PDB entry 6GYS | electron microscopy, 4.40 A resolution (low resolution: residue-level contacts below are approximate; hydrogen-bond / salt-bridge calls are withheld) | chains H and K of the 12 polymer chains in the assembly

== Chain H ==
Protein: Centromere DNA-binding protein complex CBF3 subunit C
Source organism: Saccharomyces cerevisiae
UniProt: P35203 (CBF3C_YEAST); residues 1-478 here = UniProt positions 1-478
Sequence (478 residues; each row starts with the number of its first residue):
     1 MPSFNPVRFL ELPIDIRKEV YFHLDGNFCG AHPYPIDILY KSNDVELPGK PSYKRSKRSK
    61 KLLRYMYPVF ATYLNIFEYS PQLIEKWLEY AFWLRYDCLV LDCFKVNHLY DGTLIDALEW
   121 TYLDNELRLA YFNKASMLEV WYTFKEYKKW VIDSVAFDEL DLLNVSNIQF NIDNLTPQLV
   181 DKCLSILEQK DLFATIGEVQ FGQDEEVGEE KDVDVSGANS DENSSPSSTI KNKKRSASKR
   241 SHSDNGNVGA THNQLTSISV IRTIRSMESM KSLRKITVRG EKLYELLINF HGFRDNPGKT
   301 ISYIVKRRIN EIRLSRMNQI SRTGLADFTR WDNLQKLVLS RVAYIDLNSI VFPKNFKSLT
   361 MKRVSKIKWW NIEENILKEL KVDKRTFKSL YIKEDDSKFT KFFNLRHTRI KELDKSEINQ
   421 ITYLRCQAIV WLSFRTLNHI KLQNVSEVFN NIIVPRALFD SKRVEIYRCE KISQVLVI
Not modelled in the structure: 1-2, 49-55, 205-252

== Chain K ==
Protein: Suppressor of kinetochore protein 1
Source organism: Saccharomyces cerevisiae
UniProt: P52286 (SKP1_YEAST); numbering as in UniProt (aligned over 1-194)
Sequence (194 residues; row label = number of the first residue in the row):
     1 MVTSNVVLVS GEGERFTVDK KIAERSLLLK NYLNDMHDSN LQNNSDSESD SDSETNHKSK
    61 DNNNGDDDDE DDDEIVMPVP NVRSSVLQKV IEWAEHHRDS NFPDEDDDDS RKSAPVDSWD
   121 REFLKVDQEM LYEIILAANY LNIKPLLDAG CKVVAEMIRG RSPEEIRRTF NIVNDFTPEE
   181 EAAIRRENEW AEDR
Not modelled in the structure: 1-3, 36-73, 193-194

== Chain H / chain K interface ==
Residue-residue contacts (74; chain H residue first):
  Phe4(H) - Gln128(K)
  Phe4(H) - Tyr132(K)
  Phe4(H) - Ile158(K)
  Phe4(H) - Arg161(K)
  Pro6(H) - Arg161(K)
  Val7(H) - Ile172(K)
  Arg8(H) - Tyr132(K)
  Phe9(H) - Tyr132(K)
  Leu12(H) - Tyr132(K)
  Asp15(H) - Asn139(K)
  Ile16(H) - Ile135(K)
  Ile16(H) - Leu136(K)
  Ile16(H) - Asn139(K)
  Glu19(H) - Leu147(K)
  Glu19(H) - Cys151(K)
  Val20(H) - Cys151(K)
  Val20(H) - Ala155(K)
  Val20(H) - Ile158(K)
  Phe22(H) - Arg111(K)
  Phe22(H) - Lys112(K)
  His23(H) - Arg111(K)
  His23(H) - Lys112(K)
  His23(H) - Asp148(K)
  His23(H) - Cys151(K)
  His23(H) - Lys152(K)
  His23(H) - Ala155(K)
  Leu24(H) - Ala155(K)
  Leu24(H) - Arg159(K)
  Asp25(H) - Lys112(K)
  Asn27(H) - Arg159(K)
  Phe28(H) - Arg159(K)
  Phe28(H) - Gly160(K)
  Gly30(H) - Gly160(K)
  Arg58(H) - Ala191(K)
  Arg58(H) - Glu192(K)
  Lys61(H) - Trp190(K)
  Leu62(H) - Trp190(K)
  Tyr65(H) - Trp190(K)
  Met66(H) - Trp190(K)
  Glu89(H) - Pro163(K)
  Tyr90(H) - Arg161(K)
  Tyr90(H) - Pro163(K)
  Phe92(H) - Asn188(K)
  Trp93(H) - Ile166(K)
  Trp93(H) - Arg167(K)
  Trp93(H) - Phe170(K)
  Trp93(H) - Ile184(K)
  Trp93(H) - Arg185(K)
  Trp93(H) - Asn188(K)
  Trp93(H) - Glu192(K)
  Leu94(H) - Ile166(K)
  Tyr96(H) - Phe170(K)
  Tyr96(H) - Asp175(K)
  Tyr96(H) - Phe176(K)
  Asp97(H) - Arg161(K)
  Asp97(H) - Ile166(K)
  Asp97(H) - Thr169(K)
  Cys98(H) - Val173(K)
  Cys98(H) - Asp175(K)
  Leu99(H) - Arg161(K)
  Leu101(H) - Asp175(K)
  Trp150(H) - Phe176(K)
  Asn404(H) - Asn101(K)
  Asn404(H) - Phe102(K)
  Arg406(H) - Asn101(K)
  Asn444(H) - Asp109(K)
  Lys462(H) - Asp104(K)
  Glu465(H) - Asp104(K)
  Glu465(H) - Asp106(K)
  Tyr467(H) - Asp104(K)
  Tyr467(H) - Asp106(K)
  Tyr467(H) - Asp107(K)
  Arg468(H) - Asp109(K)
  Arg468(H) - Ser110(K)
Also at the interface, not in a pair above, chain H (49 interface residues in all): Asn5, Leu10, Tyr21, Cys29, His32, Ile115, Lys149, Phe402, Ile466
Also at the interface, not in a pair above, chain K (44 interface residues in all): Lys30, Glu129, Val154, Met157, Glu180, Glu187

== In short ==
49 residues of chain H and 44 residues of chain K are in contact.
Here chain H is Centromere DNA-binding protein complex CBF3 subunit C and chain K is Suppressor of kinetochore
protein 1, both from Saccharomyces cerevisiae. Entry 6GYS (Cryo-EM structure of the CBF3-CEN3 complex of the
budding yeast kinetochore) was determined by electron microscopy (same publication as 6GYP and 6GYU).
